3FQ4 - chain A; structure by X-ray diffraction, 1.49 A resolution.

== Chain A ==
Name: Integrin beta-4
From: Homo sapiens
Notes: fragment: Calx-beta domain, residues 989-1107
Reference sequence: P16144 (ITB4_HUMAN); residues 989-1107 here = UniProt positions 989-1107
Sequence (123 residues; row label = number of the first residue in the row):
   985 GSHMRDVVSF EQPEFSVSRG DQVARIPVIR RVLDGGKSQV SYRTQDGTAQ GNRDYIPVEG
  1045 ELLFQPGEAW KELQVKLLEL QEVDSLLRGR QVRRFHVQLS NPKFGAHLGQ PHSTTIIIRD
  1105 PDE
Disordered / not traced: 985-987, 1065-1073, 1106-1107
Differences from the reference sequence: expression tag (985-988)
Curated features (UniProtKB/Swiss-Prot):
  - modified residue: Ser-1069 (Phosphoserine)

== Summary ==
Chain A is Integrin beta-4 (Homo sapiens); the structure, Crystal structure of the Calx-beta domain of
integrin beta4, was determined by X-ray diffraction (same publication as 3FSO and 3H6A).
